PDB entry 8C4F | X-ray diffraction, 1.40 A resolution | chains A and B

[Chain A]
Protein: 14-3-3 protein sigma
Organism: Homo sapiens
UniProtKB: P31947 (1433S_HUMAN); residue numbers follow UniProt; this construct covers 1-231
Chain sequence (236 residues; numbered -4 to 231; the number before each row is that of its first residue; numbers below 1 keep their minus sign (Gly-4 is residue -4)):
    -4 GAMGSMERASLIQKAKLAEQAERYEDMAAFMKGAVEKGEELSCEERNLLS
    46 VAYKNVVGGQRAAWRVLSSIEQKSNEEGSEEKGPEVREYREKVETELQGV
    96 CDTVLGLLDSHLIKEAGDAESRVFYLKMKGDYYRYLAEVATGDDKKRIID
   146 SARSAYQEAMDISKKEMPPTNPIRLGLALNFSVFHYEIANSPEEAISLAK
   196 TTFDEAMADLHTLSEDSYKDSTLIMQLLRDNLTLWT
Construct notes: expression tag (-4 to 0)
Metal / ion sites: Mg2+ site 1 near Glu2 (its only coordinating residue here); Mg2+ site 2 near Ser37 (its only coordinating residue here); Mg2+ site 3 near Glu89 (its only coordinating residue here)
Small-molecule neighbours: TG9 (5-(cyclohexylamino)-4-phenyl-thiophene-2-carboximidamide): Glu14, Cys38, Glu39, Asn42, Leu43, Val46

[Chain B]
Protein: ERalpha peptide
Chain sequence (5 residues; each row starts with the number of its first residue):
   591 FPATV
Modified / non-standard residues: Thr594 (phosphothreonine; TPO)

[How chain A and chain B interact]
Residue-residue contacts (19):
  Lys49(A) with Thr594(B)
  Arg56(A) with Thr594(B)
  Lys122(A) with Val595(B), hydrogen bond (side chain-backbone)
  Arg129(A) with Thr594(B)
  Tyr130(A) with Thr594(B)
  Gly171(A) with Val595(B)
  Leu174(A) with Ala593(B); Thr594(B); Val595(B), hydrophobic
  Asn175(A) with Thr594(B); Val595(B), hydrogen bond (side chain-backbone)
  Val178(A) with Pro592(B), hydrophobic; Ala593(B); Thr594(B)
  Leu222(A) with Val595(B), hydrophobic
  Asn226(A) with Pro592(B); Ala593(B), hydrogen bond (side chain-backbone)
  Leu229(A) with Pro592(B), hydrophobic
  Trp230(A) with Pro592(B), hydrophobic
Interface residues without a listed pair, chain A (16 interface residues in all): Arg60, Asp126, Glu182
Interface residues without a listed pair, chain B (5 interface residues in all): Phe591

[In short]
16 residues of chain A and 5 residues of chain B are in contact; the contacts include 3 hydrogen bonds. Polar
pairs include Lys122(A)-Val595(B), Asn175(A)-Val595(B) and Asn226(A)-Ala593(B). Chain A binds compound TG9.
Here chain A is 14-3-3 protein sigma (Homo sapiens) and chain B is ERalpha peptide. Entry 8C4F (Small molecule
amidine soak in 14-3-3/ERa (AZ037)) was determined by X-ray diffraction together with 8BWJ, 8BWX, 8BWZ, 8BX0,
8BX3, 8BX4 and 24 further entries from the same study.
